PDB entry 7M96 | X-ray diffraction, 2.41 A resolution | chains A and B

== Chain A (and B) ==
Name: Sigma intracellular receptor 2
Organism: Bos taurus
Notes: chain B of this document is another copy of the same molecule, construct and numbering; everything in this record applies to it too
UniProt: Q3MHW7 (SGMR2_BOVIN); residues 1-168 here = UniProt positions 1-168
Sequence (174 residues; numbered -5 to 168; the number before each row is that of its first residue; numbers below 1 keep their minus sign (Gly-5 is residue -5)):
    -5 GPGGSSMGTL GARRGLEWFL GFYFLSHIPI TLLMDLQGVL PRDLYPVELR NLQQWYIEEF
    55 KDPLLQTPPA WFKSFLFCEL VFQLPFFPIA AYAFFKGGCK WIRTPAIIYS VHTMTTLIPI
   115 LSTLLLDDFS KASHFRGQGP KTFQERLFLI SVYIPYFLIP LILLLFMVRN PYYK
Not modelled in the structure: -5 to 2
Sequence notes: expression tag (-5 to 0)
Small-molecule neighbours: Z4857158944 (YTD; 6-({[(1S)-1-hydroxy-2-methyl-1-phenylpropan-2-yl]amino}methyl)-1-methyl-3,4-dihydroquinolin-2(1H)-one): His21, Ile24, Met28, Asp29, Tyr50, Leu59, Phe66, Phe69, Leu70, Glu73, Gln77, Thr107, Thr110, Ile114, Val146, Tyr147, Tyr150
From the paper describing this entry:
  - binding site for Z4857158944: Asp29, Val146

== Interface between chain A and chain B ==
Residue-residue contacts - 31 pairs, chain A then chain B:
  Ala64(A) - Asp121(B)
  Trp65(A) - Trp65(B)
  Trp65(A) - Pro113(B)  hydrophobic
  Ser68(A) - Ile112(B)
  Ser68(A) - Pro113(B)
  Ser68(A) - Ser116(B)
  Phe69(A) - Thr109(B)
  Phe69(A) - Pro113(B)  hydrophobic
  Cys72(A) - Ile112(B)  hydrophobic
  Arg97(A) - Arg97(B)
  Arg97(A) - Thr98(B)
  Thr98(A) - Arg97(B)  hydrogen bond
  Thr98(A) - Val162(B)
  Ile102(A) - Val105(B)
  Val105(A) - Ile102(B)
  Val105(A) - His106(B)
  His106(A) - Val105(B)
  His106(A) - Thr109(B)  hydrogen bond
  Thr109(A) - Phe69(B)
  Thr109(A) - His106(B)  hydrogen bond
  Thr109(A) - Thr109(B)
  Thr109(A) - Thr110(B)
  Ile112(A) - Ser68(B)
  Ile112(A) - Cys72(B)  hydrophobic
  Pro113(A) - Trp65(B)  hydrophobic
  Pro113(A) - Ser68(B)
  Pro113(A) - Phe69(B)  hydrophobic
  Ser116(A) - Ser68(B)
  Thr117(A) - Ala64(B)
  Thr117(A) - Trp65(B)
  Asp121(A) - Ala64(B)
Interface residues without a listed pair, chain A (20 interface residues in all): Ile101, Thr110, Leu158, Val162
Interface residues without a listed pair, chain B (20 interface residues in all): Ile101, Thr117, Leu158

== In short ==
The chain A/chain B interface involves 20 residues from each chain; the contacts include 3 hydrogen bonds.
Polar contacts include Thr98(A)-Arg97(B) and His106(A)-Thr109(B). Chain A binds Z4857158944. The paper reports
a binding site for Z4857158944 at Asp29(A) and Val146(A).
Both chains are Sigma intracellular receptor 2 (Bos taurus). Entry 7M96 (Bovine sigma-2 receptor bound to
Z4857158944) was determined by X-ray diffraction (same publication as 7M93, 7M94 and 7MFI).
